Entry 9G06 (electron microscopy, 2.85 A resolution); this record covers chains T and B of the 24 polymer chains in the assembly.

== Chain T ==
Molecule: Small ribosomal subunit protein bS20
From: Escherichia coli
UniProt: P0A7U7 (RS20_ECOLI); numbering as in UniProt (aligned over 1-87)
Chain sequence (87 residues; each row starts with the number of its first residue):
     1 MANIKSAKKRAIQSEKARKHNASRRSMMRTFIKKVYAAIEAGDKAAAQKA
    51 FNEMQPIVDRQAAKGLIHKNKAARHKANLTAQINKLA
Unresolved in the structure: 1, 86-87

== Chain B ==
Molecule: 16S ribosomal RNA
From: Escherichia coli
Sequence (1545 nucleotides; row label = number of the first residue in the row; a row labelled like 1082A-1082C holds insertion residues (1082A, then the next letters in order)):
     1 AAAUUGAAGAGUUUGAUCAUGGCUCAGAUUGAACGCUGGCGGCAGGCCUA
    51 ACACAUGCAAGUCGAACGGUAACAGGAAGAAGCUUGCUUCUUUGCUGACG
   101 AGUGGCGGACGGGUGAGUAAUGUCUGGGAAACUGCCUGAUGGAGGGGGAU
   151 AACUACUGGAAACGGUAGCUAAUACCGCAUAACGUCGCAAGACCAAAGAG
   201 GGGGACCUUCGGGCCUCUUGCCAUCGGAUGUGCCCAGAUGGGAUUAGCUA
   251 GUAGGUGGGGUAACGGCUCACCUAGGCGACGAUCCCUAGCUGGUCUGAGA
   301 GGAUGACCAGCCACACUGGAACUGAGACACGGUCCAGACUCCUACGGGAG
   351 GCAGCAGUGGGGAAUAUUGCACAAUGGGCGCAAGCCUGAUGCAGCCAUGC
   401 CGCGUGUAUGAAGAAGCCCUUCGGGUUGUAAAGUACUUUCAGCGGGGAGG
   451 AAGGGAGUAAAGUUAAUACCUUUGCUCAUUGACGUUACCCGCAGAAGAAG
   501 CACCGGCUAACUCCGUGCCAGCAGCCXCGGUAAUACGGAGGGUGCAAGCG
   551 UUAAUCGGAAUUACUGGGCGUAAAGCGCACGCAGGCGGUUUGUUAAGUCA
   601 GAUGUGAAAUCCCCGGGCUCAACCUGGGAACUGCAUCUGAUACUGGCAAG
   651 CUUGAGUCUCGUAGAGGGGGGUAGAAUUCCAGGUGUAGCGGUGAAAUGCG
   701 UAGAGAUCUGGAGGAAUACCGGUGGCGAAGGCGGCCCCCUGGACGAAGAC
   751 UGACGCUCAGGUGCGAAAGCGUGGGGAGCAAACAGGAUUAGAUACCCUGG
   801 UAGUCCACGCCGUAAACGAUGUCGACUUGGAGGUUGUGCCCUUGAGGCGU
   851 GGCUUCCGGAGCUAACGCGUUAAGUCGACCGCCUGGGGAGUACGGCCGCA
   901 AGGUUAAAACUCAAAUGAAUUGACGGGGGCCCGCACAAGCGGUGGAGCAU
   951 GUGGUUUAAUUCGAUGXAACGCGAAGAACCUUACCUGGUCUUGACAUCCA
  1001 CGGAAGUUUUCAGAGAUGAGAAUGUGCCUUCGGGAACCGUGAGACAGGUG
  1051 CUGCAUGGCUGUCGUCAGCUCGUGUUGUGAAA
1082A-1082C AAC
  1083 UGUUGGGUUAAGUCCCGCAACGAGCGCAACCCUUAUCCUUUGUUGCCAGC
  1133 GGUCCGGCCGGGAACUCAAAGGAGACUGCCAGUGAUAAACUGGAGGAAGG
  1183 UGGGGAUGACGUCAAGUCAUCAUGGCCCUUACGACCAGGGCUACACACGU
  1233 GCUACAAUGGCGCAUACAAAGAGAAGCGACCUCGCGAGAGCAAGCGGACC
  1283 UCAUAAAGUGCGUCGUAGUCCGGAUUGGAGUCUGCAACUCGACUCCAUGA
  1333 AGUCGGAAUCGCUAGUAAUCGUGGAUCAGAAUGCCACGGUGAAUACGUUC
  1383 CCGGGCCUUGUACACACCGCCCGUXACACCAUGGGAGUGGGUUGCAAAAG
  1433 AAGUAGGUAGCUUAACCUUCGGGAGGGCGCUUACCACUUUGUGAUUCAUG
  1483 ACUGGGGUGAAGUCGUAACAAGGUAACCGUAGGGGAACCUGCGGUUGGAU
  1533 CACCUCCUUA
Unresolved in the structure: 79-92, 205-213, 841-845, 1082A-1082C, 1168, 1534-1542
Modified / non-standard residues: PSU (pseudouridine-5'-monophosphate) at position 516, G7M (N7-methyl-guanosine-5'-monophosphate) at position 527, 2MG (2N-methylguanosine-5'-monophosphate) at position 966, 5MC (5-methylcytidine-5'-monophosphate) at position 967, 2MG (2N-methylguanosine-5'-monophosphate) at position 1207, 4OC (4n,o2'-methylcytidine-5'-monophosphate) at position 1402, 5MC (5-methylcytidine-5'-monophosphate) at position 1407, UR3 (3-methyluridine-5'-monophoshate) at position 1498, 2MG (2N-methylguanosine-5'-monophosphate) at position 1516, MA6 (6N-dimethyladenosine-5'-monophoshate) at position 1518, MA6 (6N-dimethyladenosine-5'-monophoshate) at position 1519
Metal / ion sites: K+ site 1: U5 (shared with 5 residues of chain D); K+ site 2: G11, U12, G21, G22; Mg2+ site 1 near G21 (its only coordinating residue here); Mg2+ site 2: C48, G115; Mg2+ site 3: A59, C386, U387; K+ site 3: G61, U62, G104, G105; Mg2+ site 4 near G100 (its only coordinating residue here); K+ site 4: G107, G324, G326; K+ site 5: G107, G108, G326; Mg2+ site 5: A109, G331; K+ site 6: C110, G111; Mg2+ site 6 near G111 (its only coordinating residue here); 18 more K+ sites not listed; 36 more Mg2+ sites not listed
Ligand contacts: A1IC4 ((2S,3S)-2-[[(2S)-2-[[(2S,4S)-5-aminocarbonyloxy-4-oxidanyl-2-[[(2S,3R)-3-oxidanylpiperidin-2-yl]carbonylamino]pentanoyl]amino]-3-(1H-imidazol-4-yl)propanoyl]amino]-3-(2-chloranyl-1H-imidazol-4-yl)-3-oxidanyl-propanoic acid): G693, U788, U789, G791, A792, A794, C795, C796, U1506

== Interface between chain T and chain B ==
Pairs across the interface - 89 pairs, chain T then chain B:
  Ala-2(T) / G332(B)  phosphate contact
  Ala-2(T) / U333(B)  hydrogen bond to the phosphate
  Asn-3(T) / G331(B)  hydrogen bond to the sugar
  Asn-3(T) / G332(B)  hydrogen bond to the phosphate
  Asn-3(T) / G351(B)  phosphate contact
  Ile-4(T) / A60(B)  sugar contact
  Ile-4(T) / G61(B)  phosphate contact
  Ile-4(T) / G332(B)  hydrogen bond to the phosphate
  Lys-5(T) / A101(B)  salt bridge to the phosphate
  Lys-5(T) / G102(B)  salt bridge to the phosphate
  Ser-6(T) / G61(B)  base contact
  Ser-6(T) / G107(B)  hydrogen bond to the base
  Ala-7(T) / G108(B)  base contact
  Ala-7(T) / G332(B)  phosphate contact
  Lys-9(T) / U103(B)  salt bridge to the phosphate
  Lys-9(T) / G104(B)  hydrogen bond to the base
  Arg-10(T) / C106(B)  base contact
  Arg-10(T) / G107(B)  hydrogen bond to the base
  Arg-10(T) / G108(B)  hydrogen bond to the base
  Ala-11(T) / G332(B)  sugar contact
  Gln-13(T) / G104(B)  hydrogen bond to the phosphate
  Gln-13(T) / G105(B)  phosphate contact
  Ser-14(T) / C322(B)  sugar contact
  Ser-14(T) / U323(B)  sugar contact
  Lys-16(T) / G104(B)  phosphate contact
  Ala-17(T) / U323(B)  phosphate contact
  Arg-18(T) / C322(B)  sugar contact
  Arg-18(T) / U323(B)  sugar contact
  His-20(T) / C175(B)  hydrogen bond to the phosphate
  His-20(T) / C176(B)  salt bridge to the phosphate
  Asn-21(T) / U323(B)  hydrogen bond to the phosphate
  Asn-21(T) / G324(B)  hydrogen bond to the phosphate
  Ala-22(T) / G1459(B)  phosphate contact
  Ser-23(T) / G1458(B)  hydrogen bond to the sugar
  Arg-24(T) / G177(B)  salt bridge to the phosphate
  Arg-25(T) / U323(B)  salt bridge to the phosphate
  Ser-26(T) / G1458(B)  hydrogen bond to the phosphate
  Ser-26(T) / G1459(B)  hydrogen bond to the phosphate
  Met-27(T) / G1457(B)  sugar contact
  Met-27(T) / G1458(B)  hydrogen bond to the phosphate
  Arg-29(T) / A1437(B)  salt bridge to the phosphate
  Arg-29(T) / G1438(B)  salt bridge to the phosphate
  Thr-30(T) / G1457(B)  phosphate contact
  Thr-30(T) / G1458(B)  hydrogen bond to the phosphate
  Phe-31(T) / G1457(B)  sugar contact
  Lys-33(T) / G1438(B)  salt bridge to the phosphate
  Lys-33(T) / G1439(B)  phosphate contact
  Lys-34(T) / A1456(B)  phosphate contact
  Lys-34(T) / G1457(B)  salt bridge to the phosphate
  Tyr-36(T) / G259(B)  hydrogen bond to the phosphate
  Gln-55(T) / A192(B)  hydrogen bond to the sugar
  Gln-55(T) / C193(B)  hydrogen bond to the sugar
  Pro-56(T) / C193(B)  phosphate contact
  Pro-56(T) / C194(B)  phosphate contact
  Asp-59(T) / C193(B)  hydrogen bond to the sugar
  Asp-59(T) / C194(B)  hydrogen bond to the sugar
  Arg-60(T) / G177(B)  salt bridge to the phosphate
  Arg-60(T) / C178(B)  salt bridge to the phosphate
  Arg-60(T) / C194(B)  salt bridge to the phosphate
  Arg-60(T) / A195(B)  salt bridge to the phosphate
  Ala-63(T) / C194(B)  sugar contact
  Lys-64(T) / C176(B)  phosphate contact
  Lys-64(T) / G177(B)  salt bridge to the phosphate
  His-68(T) / C132(B)  phosphate contact
  His-68(T) / U133(B)  phosphate contact
  His-68(T) / A262(B)  sugar contact
  Lys-69(T) / U224(B)  salt bridge to the phosphate
  Asn-70(T) / A131(B)  phosphate contact
  Asn-70(T) / C132(B)  hydrogen bond to the phosphate
  Asn-70(T) / A262(B)  hydrogen bond to the sugar
  Asn-70(T) / A263(B)  phosphate contact
  Lys-71(T) / U261(B)  salt bridge to the phosphate
  Lys-71(T) / A262(B)  phosphate contact
  Ala-73(T) / U185(B)  phosphate contact
  Ala-73(T) / C186(B)  sugar contact
  Arg-74(T) / U261(B)  salt bridge to the phosphate
  Arg-74(T) / A262(B)  salt bridge to the phosphate
  Arg-74(T) / A263(B)  salt bridge to the phosphate
  His-75(T) / G260(B)  phosphate contact
  Lys-76(T) / U185(B)  hydrogen bond to the sugar
  Lys-76(T) / C186(B)  sugar contact
  Ala-77(T) / C186(B)  phosphate contact
  Ala-77(T) / G187(B)  phosphate contact
  Asn-78(T) / G259(B)  phosphate contact
  Asn-78(T) / G260(B)  phosphate contact
  Thr-80(T) / C186(B)  hydrogen bond to the sugar
  Thr-80(T) / G187(B)  sugar contact
  Gln-82(T) / G258(B)  hydrogen bond to the phosphate
  Gln-82(T) / G259(B)  hydrogen bond to the phosphate
Interface residues without a listed pair, chain T (47 interface residues in all): Gln-61
Interface residues without a listed pair, chain B (49 interface residues in all): G184, C225, G350, U1436

== Overview ==
Chain T and chain B form an interface of 47 and 49 residues respectively, with 28 hydrogen bonds and 20 salt
bridges. Polar contacts include Ser-6(T)/G107(B), Lys-9(T)/G104(B) and Arg-10(T)/G107(B). Bound to chain B:
compound A1IC4. G11(B), U12(B), G21(B) and G22(B) form the K+ site 2.
Here chain T is Small ribosomal subunit protein bS20 and chain B is 16S ribosomal RNA, both from Escherichia
coli. Entry 9G06 (Structure of 30S-IF1-IF3-mRNA-fMet-tRNA-GE81112A complex) was determined by electron
microscopy (same publication as 9FCO, 9FDA and 9FIB).
